Entry 8UDZ (X-ray diffraction, 2.21 A resolution); this record covers chains B and C of the 6 polymer chains in the assembly.

Chain B:
Protein: Transforming growth factor beta-1 proprotein
Organism: Homo sapiens
UniProtKB: P01137 (TGFB1_HUMAN); residue numbers follow UniProt; this construct covers 30-390
Sequence (361 residues; each row starts with the number of its first residue):
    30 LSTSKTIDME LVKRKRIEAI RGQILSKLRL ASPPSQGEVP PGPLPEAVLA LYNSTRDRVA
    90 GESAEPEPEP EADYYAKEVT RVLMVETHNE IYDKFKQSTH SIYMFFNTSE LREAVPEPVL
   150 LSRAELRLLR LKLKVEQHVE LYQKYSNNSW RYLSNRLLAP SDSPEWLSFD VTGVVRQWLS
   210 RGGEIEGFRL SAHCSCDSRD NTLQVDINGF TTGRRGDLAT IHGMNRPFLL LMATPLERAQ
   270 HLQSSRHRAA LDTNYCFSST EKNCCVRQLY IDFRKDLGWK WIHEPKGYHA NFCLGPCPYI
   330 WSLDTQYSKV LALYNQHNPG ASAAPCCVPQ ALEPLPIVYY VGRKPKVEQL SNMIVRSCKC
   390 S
Not modelled in the structure: 30-35, 89-101, 210-211, 227-230, 242-245, 266-292, 329-339
Differences from the reference sequence: engineered mutation S33 (Cys in P01137), A278 (Arg in P01137)
Disulfide bonds: C293-C356, C322-C387, C326-C389
Covalent attachments: N-acetylglucosamine (NAG) linked to N82, N136
Curated features (UniProtKB/Swiss-Prot):
  - region: D226 to G252 (Bowtie tail)
  - motif: R244 to D246 (Cell attachment site)
  - glycosylation (N-linked (GlcNAc...) asparagine): N82, N136, N176
  - natural variant: R45 (R45C: In IBDIMDE), Y81 (Y81H: In CAEND), R110 (R110C: In IBDIMDE), R218 (R218C: In CAEND; R218H: In CAEND), H222 (H222D: In CAEND), C223 (C223G: In CAEND; C223R: In CAEND), C225 (C225R: In CAEND), C387 (C387R: In IBDIMDE)
  - mutagenesis: E75 (E75A: Does not affect integrin-binding or activation of TGF-beta-1), L158 (L158A: Does not affect integrin-binding or activation of TGF-beta-1), L160 (L160A/R: Does not affect integrin-binding or activation of TGF-beta-1), P193 (P193A/R: Does not affect integrin-binding or activation of TGF-beta-1), L232 to I236 (Strongly inhibits integrin-binding and activation of TGF-beta-1), V234 to I236 (Strongly inhibits integrin-binding and activation of TGF-beta-1), N237 (N237A: Does not affect integrin-binding or activation of TGF-beta-1), N254 (N254A: Does not affect integrin-binding or activation of TGF-beta-1), F257 to L260 (Strongly inhibits integrin-binding and activation of TGF-beta-1)

Chain C:
Protein: LTBP-49247 Fab Heavy Chain
Organism: Homo sapiens
Notes: antibody fragment or engineered binder
Sequence (233 residues; each row starts with the number of its first residue):
     1 QVQLVESGGG VVQPGRSLRL SCAASGFTFR SYVMHWVRQA PGKGLEWVAV ISHEGSLKYY
    61 ADSVKGRFTI SRDNSKNTLY LQMNSLRAED TAVYYCARPR IAARRGGFGY WGQGTLVTVS
   121 SASTKGPSVF PLAPSSKSTS GGTAALGCLV KDYFPEPVTV SWNSGALTSG VHTFPAVLQS
   181 SGLYSLSSVV TVPSSSLGTQ TYICNVNHKP SNTKVDKKVE PKSCDKTHHH HHH
Not modelled in the structure: 137-139, 224-233
Disulfide bonds: C22-C96, C148-C204

Interface between chain B and chain C:
Residue-residue contacts (12):
  D37(B) - Y32(C)  hydrogen bond
  D37(B) - R98(C)  salt bridge
  E39(B) - R100(C)
  E39(B) - I101(C)
  L40(B) - S31(C)
  K42(B) - I101(C)
  R43(B) - S31(C)  hydrogen bond (side chain-backbone)
  R43(B) - V33(C)
  R43(B) - I101(C)
  I46(B) - R105(C)
  E47(B) - R104(C)  salt bridge
  R50(B) - R104(C)
Other interface residues (no listed pair), chain C (9 interface residues in all): H53

Summary:
8 residues of chain B and 9 residues of chain C are in contact; the contacts include 2 hydrogen bonds and 2
salt bridges. Polar pairs include D37(B)-R98(C), E47(B)-R104(C) and D37(B)-Y32(C). Covalently linked
N-acetylglucosamine: at N82(B) and N136(B).
Chain B is Transforming growth factor beta-1 proprotein and chain C is LTBP-49247 Fab Heavy Chain, both from
Homo sapiens; the structure, The Structure of LTBP-49247 Fab Bound to TGFbeta1 Small Latent Complex, was
determined by X-ray diffraction.
